PDB entry 6HTB | X-ray diffraction, 2.70 A resolution | chains F and G of the 28 polymer chains in the assembly

[Chain F]
Protein: Probable proteasome subunit alpha type-7
From: Saccharomyces cerevisiae (strain ATCC 204508 / S288c)
Notes: EC 3.4.25.1
Reference sequence: P21242 (PSA7_YEAST); residues -3 to 284 here correspond to UniProt positions 1-288 (UniProt number = residue number + 4)
Chain sequence (288 residues; each row starts with the number of its first residue; numbers below 1 keep their minus sign (Met-3 is residue -3)):
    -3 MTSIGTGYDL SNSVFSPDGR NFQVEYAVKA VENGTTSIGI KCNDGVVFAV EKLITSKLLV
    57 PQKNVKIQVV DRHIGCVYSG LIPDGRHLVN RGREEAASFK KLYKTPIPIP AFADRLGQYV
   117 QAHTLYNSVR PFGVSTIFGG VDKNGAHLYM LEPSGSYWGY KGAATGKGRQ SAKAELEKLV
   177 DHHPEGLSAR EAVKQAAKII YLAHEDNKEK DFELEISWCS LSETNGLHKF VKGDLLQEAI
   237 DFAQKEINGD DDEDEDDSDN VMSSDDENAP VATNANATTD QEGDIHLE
Not modelled in the structure: -3 to 1, 245-284

[Chain G]
Protein: Proteasome subunit alpha type-1
From: Saccharomyces cerevisiae (strain ATCC 204508 / S288c)
Notes: EC 3.4.25.1
Reference sequence: P21243 (PSA1_YEAST); residues -8 to 243 here correspond to UniProt positions 1-252 (UniProt number = residue number + 9)
Chain sequence (252 residues; each row starts with the number of its first residue; numbers below 1 keep their minus sign (Met-8 is residue -8)):
    -8 MSGAAAASAA GYDRHITIFS PEGRLYQVEY AFKATNQTNI NSLAVRGKDC TVVISQKKVP
    52 DKLLDPTTVS YIFCISRTIG MVVNGPIPDA RNAALRAKAE AAEFRYKYGY DMPCDVLAKR
   112 MANLSQIYTQ RAYMRPLGVI LTFVSVDEEL GPSIYKTDPA GYYVGYKATA TGPKQQEITT
   172 NLENHFKKSK IDHINEESWE KVVEFAITHM IDALGTEFSK NDLEVGVATK DKFFTLSAEN
   232 IEERLVAIAE QD
Not modelled in the structure: -8 to 1, 243
Metal / ion sites: Mg2+: Thr8, Tyr119, Arg122, Met125

[Chain F / chain G interface]
Residue-residue contacts (65; chain F residue first):
  Thr2(F) - His6(G)
  Gly3(F) - His6(G)
  Tyr4(F) - Arg5(G)
  Tyr4(F) - His6(G)
  Tyr4(F) - Tyr21(G)
  Ser9(F) - Arg126(G)
  Val10(F) - His6(G)
  Val10(F) - Gln18(G)
  Phe11(F) - Gln18(G)  hydrogen bond (backbone-side chain)
  Phe11(F) - Tyr21(G)
  Phe11(F) - Ala22(G)  hydrophobic
  Phe11(F) - Ala25(G)  hydrophobic
  Phe11(F) - Arg126(G)
  Phe11(F) - Pro127(G)
  Ser12(F) - Tyr21(G)
  Pro13(F) - Tyr21(G)  hydrophobic
  Pro13(F) - Lys24(G)  hydrogen bond (backbone-side chain)
  Asp14(F) - Lys24(G)
  Gly15(F) - Tyr21(G)
  Gly15(F) - Ala25(G)
  Lys37(F) - Asp56(G)  salt bridge
  Asp110(F) - Arg82(G)
  Gln114(F) - Arg82(G)  hydrogen bond (side chain-backbone)
  Gln114(F) - Asn83(G)
  Gln114(F) - Leu86(G)
  Gln117(F) - Pro79(G)
  Gln117(F) - Asp80(G)
  Gln117(F) - Asn83(G)  hydrogen bond
  Gln117(F) - Arg126(G)
  Gln117(F) - Leu128(G)
  Thr120(F) - Arg126(G)  hydrogen bond (backbone-side chain)
  Leu121(F) - Asn83(G)
  Leu121(F) - Tyr124(G)
  Leu121(F) - Arg126(G)
  Leu121(F) - Leu128(G)  hydrophobic
  Tyr122(F) - Tyr124(G)
  Tyr122(F) - Met125(G)  hydrophobic
  Ser150(F) - Pro79(G)
  Gly151(F) - Pro79(G)
  Ser152(F) - Ile78(G)
  Ser152(F) - Pro79(G)
  Tyr153(F) - Arg82(G)  hydrogen bond (backbone-side chain)
  Trp154(F) - Leu55(G)  hydrophobic
  Trp154(F) - Thr59(G)
  Trp154(F) - Val60(G)  hydrophobic
  Trp154(F) - Ser61(G)
  Trp154(F) - Tyr62(G)
  Trp154(F) - Ile78(G)  hydrophobic
  Trp154(F) - Arg82(G)
  Gly155(F) - Leu55(G)
  Gly155(F) - Asp56(G)  hydrogen bond (backbone-backbone)
  Gly155(F) - Thr59(G)  hydrogen bond (backbone-side chain)
  Tyr156(F) - Leu54(G)
  Tyr156(F) - Leu55(G)
  Tyr156(F) - Asp56(G)
  Lys157(F) - Lys53(G)
  Lys157(F) - Leu54(G)  hydrogen bond (backbone-backbone)
  Lys157(F) - Leu55(G)
  Gly158(F) - Leu54(G)  hydrogen bond (backbone-backbone)
  Lys169(F) - Leu54(G)
  Leu172(F) - Leu54(G)  hydrophobic
  Glu173(F) - Lys53(G)
  Glu173(F) - Leu54(G)
  Val176(F) - Leu54(G)  hydrophobic
  Asp177(F) - Lys53(G)  salt bridge
Also at the interface, not in a pair above, chain F (32 interface residues in all): Tyr145
Also at the interface, not in a pair above, chain G (29 interface residues in all): Asp52, Pro57, Gly129

[Summary]
32 residues of chain F and 29 residues of chain G are in contact, with 10 hydrogen bonds and 2 salt bridges.
Polar pairs include Lys37(F)-Asp56(G), Asp177(F)-Lys53(G) and Phe11(F)-Gln18(G). The Mg2+ site is built by
Thr8(G), Tyr119(G), Arg122(G) and Met125(G).
Here chain F is Probable proteasome subunit alpha type-7 and chain G is Proteasome subunit alpha type-1, both
from Saccharomyces cerevisiae (strain ATCC 204508 / S288c). Entry 6HTB (Yeast 20S proteasome with human beta2c
(S171G)) was determined by X-ray diffraction together with 6HTC, 6HTD, 6HTP, 6HTR, 6HUB, 6HUC and 30 further
entries from the same study.
